PDB entry 3BUC | X-ray diffraction, 2.59 A resolution | chains B and A of the 3 polymer chains in the assembly

[Chain B]
Molecule: 13-nt DNA strand
Sequence (13 nucleotides; row label = number of the first residue in the row):
     1 CTGTATXACT GCG
Covalent attachments: propane-1-thiol (XL3) linked to DC9
Modified positions: MA7 (1N-methyladenosine-5'-monophosphate) at position 7

[Chain A]
Name: Alpha-ketoglutarate-dependent dioxygenase alkB homolog 2
Organism: Homo sapiens
Notes: EC 1.14.11.-
Reference sequence: Q6NS38 (ALKB2_HUMAN); numbering as in UniProt (aligned over 56-258)
Chain sequence (203 residues; row label = number of the first residue in the row):
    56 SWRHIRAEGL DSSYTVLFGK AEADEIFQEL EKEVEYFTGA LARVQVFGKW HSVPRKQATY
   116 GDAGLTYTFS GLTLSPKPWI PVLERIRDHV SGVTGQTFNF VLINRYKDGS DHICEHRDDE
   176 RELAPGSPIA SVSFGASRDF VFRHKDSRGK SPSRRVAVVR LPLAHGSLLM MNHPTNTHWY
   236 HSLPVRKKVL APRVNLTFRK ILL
Not modelled in the structure: 204-206
Sequence notes: engineered mutation Ser67 (Cys in Q6NS38), Ser165 (Cys in Q6NS38), Cys169 (Gly in Q6NS38), Ser192 (Cys in Q6NS38)
Metal / ion sites: Mn2+: Asp173 (together with 2-oxoglutaric acid)
Ligand contacts:
  - 2-oxoglutaric acid (AKG): Leu157, Asn159, Tyr161, Ile168, His171, Asp173, Ser186, Phe195, Leu218, His236, Leu238, Arg248, Asn250, Thr252, Arg254
  - propane-1-thiol (XL3): His167, Cys169, Glu170
UniProt features mapped onto this chain:
  - binding site (substrate): Phe102 to Lys104, Tyr122 to Phe124, Asp174
  - binding site (2-oxoglutarate): Asn159, Tyr161, His171, His236, Arg248, Thr252, Arg254
  - binding site (Fe cation): His171, Asp173, His236
  - mutagenesis: Val101 to Gly103 (Strong decrease of activity toward N1-methyladenine adduct in both ssDNA and dsDNA substrates), Val101 (V101A: Decreases activity toward N1-methyladenine adduct in ssDNA. Has no effect on lesion repair in dsDNA; V101G: Loss of activity toward N1-methyladenine adduct in either ssDNA or dsDNA ...), Phe102 (F102A: Strong decrease of activity toward N1-methyladenine adduct. Loss of activity toward N1-methyladenine adduct in either ssDNA or dsDNA; when associated with G-101), Arg110 (R110A: Loss of activity toward N1-methyladenine adduct in either ssDNA or dsDNA), Tyr122 (Y122A: Decreases activity toward N1-methyladenine adduct in either ssDNA or dsDNA), Phe124 (F124A: Loss of activity toward N1-methyladenine adduct in either ssDNA or dsDNA), Ser125 (S125A: Strong decrease of activity toward N1-methyladenine adduct in ssDNA. Has no effect on lesion repair in dsDNA), Asp173 (D173A: Loss of activity associated with decreased rDNA transcription), Glu175 (E175A: Loss of activity), His236 (H236A: Decreases activity)
From the paper describing this entry:
  - binding site for propane-1-thiol: Cys169
  - Mn2+ coordination: His171, Asp173, His236
  - binding site for the 13-nt DNA strand (chain B): Tyr122, Phe124, Cys169, His171, Asp174, Glu175
  - specificity-determining residues: Phe124, Glu175 (proposed by the authors, not directly observed)

[Chain B / chain A interface]
Residue-residue contacts - 29 pairs, chain B then chain A:
  DT6(B) - Val101(A)  phosphate contact
  DT6(B) - Phe102(A)  base contact
  DT6(B) - Arg172(A)  salt bridge to the phosphate
  DT6(B) - Asp174(A)  phosphate contact
  DT6(B) - Tyr235(A)  hydrogen bond to the phosphate
  MA7_7(B) - Val101(A)  phosphate contact
  MA7_7(B) - Tyr122(A)  base contact
  MA7_7(B) - Phe124(A)  base contact
  MA7_7(B) - Ser125(A)  hydrogen bond to the phosphate
  MA7_7(B) - Leu157(A)  base contact
  MA7_7(B) - Ile168(A)  base contact
  MA7_7(B) - Cys169(A)  phosphate contact
  MA7_7(B) - Glu170(A)  sugar contact
  MA7_7(B) - His171(A)  sugar contact
  MA7_7(B) - Arg172(A)  base contact
  MA7_7(B) - Asp173(A)  base contact
  MA7_7(B) - Glu175(A)  base contact
  MA7_7(B) - Arg254(A)  base contact
  DA8(B) - Val99(A)  sugar contact
  DA8(B) - Val101(A)  sugar contact
  DA8(B) - Phe102(A)  base contact
  DA8(B) - His106(A)  sugar contact
  DA8(B) - Pro109(A)  phosphate contact
  DA8(B) - Arg110(A)  salt bridge to the phosphate
  DA8(B) - Ile168(A)  phosphate contact
  DA8(B) - Cys169(A)  hydrogen bond to the phosphate
  DC9(B) - His106(A)  sugar contact
  DC9(B) - Pro109(A)  phosphate contact
  DC9(B) - His167(A)  salt bridge to the phosphate
Other interface residues (no listed pair), chain B (5 interface residues in all): DA5
Other interface residues (no listed pair), chain A (23 interface residues in all): Ser107, Val108

[In short]
5 residues of chain B face 23 of chain A across their interface; the contacts include 3 hydrogen bonds and 3
salt bridges. Polar contacts include DT6(B)-Tyr235(A), MA7_7(B)-Ser125(A) and DA8(B)-Cys169(A). From the
paper: a binding site for the 13-nt DNA strand (chain B) at Tyr122(A), Phe124(A) and Cys169(A) among others; a
binding site for propane-1-thiol at Cys169(A).
Here chain B is a 13-nt DNA strand and chain A is Alpha-ketoglutarate-dependent dioxygenase alkB homolog 2
(Homo sapiens). Entry 3BUC (X-ray structure of human ABH2 bound to dsDNA with Mn(II) and 2KG) was determined
by X-ray diffraction, deposited together with 3BI3, 3BIE, 3BKZ, 3BTX, 3BTY, 3BTZ and 3BU0.
